Entry 1IHF (X-ray diffraction, 2.50 A resolution); this record covers chains C and B of the 5 polymer chains in the assembly.

== Chain C ==
Molecule: 35-nt DNA strand
Sequence (35 nucleotides; numbered -50 to -16; the number before each row is that of its first residue; numbers below 1 keep their minus sign (DC-50 is residue -50)):
   -50 CGGTGCAACA AATTGATAAG CAATGCTTTT TTGGC
Bound ions: Cd2+ site 1 near DG-49 (its only coordinating residue here); Cd2+ site 2 near DA-41 (its only coordinating residue here); Cd2+ site 3 near DG-36 (its only coordinating residue here); Cd2+ site 4 near DG-18 (its only coordinating residue here)

== Chain B ==
Molecule: Protein (integration host factor (beta) (ihf))
Source organism: Escherichia coli
UniProt: P0A6Y1 (IHFB_ECOLI); residue numbers follow UniProt; this construct covers 1-94
Sequence (94 residues; row label = number of the first residue in the row):
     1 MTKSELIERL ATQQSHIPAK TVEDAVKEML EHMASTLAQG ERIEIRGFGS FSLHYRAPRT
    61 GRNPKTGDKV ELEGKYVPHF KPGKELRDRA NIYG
Bound ions: Cd2+ site 1: Gln14, His16 (shared with 1 residue of chain A); Cd2+ site 2: Glu41 (shared with 2 residues of chain A); Cd2+ site 3: Ser52, His54, His79; Cd2+ site 4: Thr60 (shared with 1 residue of chain D); Cd2+ site 5: Glu73 (shared with 1 residue of chain E)
Curated features (UniProtKB/Swiss-Prot):
  - mutagenesis: Glu44 (E44G/K/V: Altered DNA-binding specificity)
From the paper describing this entry:
  - binding site for the 15-nt DNA strand: Pro64
  - binding site for the 20-nt DNA strand: Arg46
  - specificity-determining residues: Arg46
  - contacts within the chain: Arg42-Glu44, Glu44-Arg46
  - binding site for the 35-nt DNA strand (chain C): Arg42, Val70, Leu72

== How chain C and chain B interact ==
Pairs across the interface (27; chain C residue first):
  DA-44(C) - Arg46(B)  base contact
  DA-43(C) - Arg46(B)  hydrogen bond to the base
  DA-43(C) - Gly47(B)  phosphate contact
  DA-43(C) - Lys84(B)  phosphate contact
  DC-42(C) - Glu44(B)  sugar contact
  DC-42(C) - Arg46(B)  hydrogen bond to the sugar
  DC-42(C) - Gly47(B)  hydrogen bond to the phosphate
  DC-42(C) - Gly83(B)  phosphate contact
  DC-42(C) - Lys84(B)  hydrogen bond to the phosphate
  DA-41(C) - Arg42(B)  salt bridge to the phosphate
  DA-41(C) - Ser50(B)  hydrogen bond to the phosphate
  DA-41(C) - Lys81(B)  salt bridge to the phosphate
  DA-29(C) - Arg59(B)  hydrogen bond to the sugar
  DA-29(C) - Gly61(B)  base contact
  DA-29(C) - Arg62(B)  hydrogen bond to the base
  DA-29(C) - Pro64(B)  base contact
  DA-29(C) - Leu72(B)  phosphate contact
  DA-29(C) - Lys75(B)  salt bridge to the phosphate
  DA-28(C) - Asn63(B)  hydrogen bond to the sugar
  DA-28(C) - Pro64(B)  base contact
  DA-28(C) - Val70(B)  phosphate contact
  DA-28(C) - Leu72(B)  phosphate contact
  DT-21(C) - Thr2(B)  phosphate contact
  DT-20(C) - Thr2(B)  phosphate contact
  DT-20(C) - Lys3(B)  phosphate contact
  DT-20(C) - Ser4(B)  hydrogen bond to the phosphate
  DT-19(C) - Lys27(B)  salt bridge to the phosphate
Other interface residues (no listed pair), chain B (23 interface residues in all): Ile45, Phe48, Lys65

== Summary ==
Chain C and chain B form an interface of 9 and 23 residues respectively; the contacts include 9 hydrogen bonds
and 4 salt bridges. Among the polar pairs are DA-43(C)-Arg46(B), DA-29(C)-Arg62(B) and DC-42(C)-Arg46(B). The
paper reports a binding site for the 35-nt DNA strand (chain C) at Arg42(B), Val70(B) and Leu72(B); a binding
site for the 15-nt DNA strand at Pro64(B).
Here chain C is a 35-nt DNA strand and chain B is Protein (integration host factor (beta) (ihf)) (Escherichia
coli). Entry 1IHF (Integration host factor/DNA complex) was determined by X-ray diffraction.
